7ACY - chains B and C of the 4 polymer chains in the assembly; structure by X-ray diffraction, 2.55 A resolution.

[Chain B]
Molecule: S-layer protein
From: Clostridioides difficile (strain 630)
UniProtKB: Q183M8 (Q183M8_CLOD6); residues 2-374 here correspond to UniProt positions 347-719 (UniProt number = residue number + 345)
Sequence (373 residues; each row starts with the number of its first residue):
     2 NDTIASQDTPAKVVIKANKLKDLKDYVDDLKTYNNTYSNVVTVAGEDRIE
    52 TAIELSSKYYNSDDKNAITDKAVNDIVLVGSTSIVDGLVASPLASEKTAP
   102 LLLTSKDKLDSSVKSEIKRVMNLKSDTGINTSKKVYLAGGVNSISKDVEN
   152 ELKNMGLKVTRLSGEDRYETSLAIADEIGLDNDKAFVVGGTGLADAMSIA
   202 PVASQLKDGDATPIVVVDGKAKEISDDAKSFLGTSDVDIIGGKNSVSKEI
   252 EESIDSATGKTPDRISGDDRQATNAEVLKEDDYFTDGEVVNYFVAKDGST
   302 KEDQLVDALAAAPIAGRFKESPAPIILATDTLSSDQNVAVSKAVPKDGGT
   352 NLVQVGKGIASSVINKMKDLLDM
Reported in the primary citation:
  - mutagenesis - Y27A: decreased co-localization with S-layer protein (chain C)

[Chain C]
Molecule: S-layer protein
From: Clostridioides difficile (strain 630)
UniProtKB: Q183M8 (Q183M8_CLOD6); residues 1-318 here correspond to UniProt positions 25-342 (UniProt number = residue number + 24)
Sequence (318 residues; each row starts with the number of its first residue):
     1 ATTGTQGYTVVKNDWKKAVKQLQDGLKDNSIGKITVSFNDGVVGEVAPKS
    51 ANKKADRDAAAEKLYNLVNTQLDKLGDGDYVDFSVDYNLENKIITNQADA
   101 EAIVTKLNSLNEKTLIDIATKDTFGMVSKTQDSEGKNVAATKALKVKDVA
   151 TFGLKSGGSEDTGYVVEMKAGAVEDKYGKVGDSTAGIAINLPSTGLEYAG
   201 KGTTIDFNKTLKVDVTGGSTPSAVAVSGFVTKDDTDLAKSGTINVRVINA
   251 KEESIDIDASSYTSAENLAKRYVFDPDEISEAYKAIVALQNDGIESNLVQ
   301 LVNGKYQVIFYPEGKRLE
Reported in the primary citation:
  - mutagenesis - F274A: decreased co-localization with S-layer protein (chain B)

[Interface between chain B and chain C]
Contacting residue pairs - 21 pairs, chain B then chain C:
  K119(B) - E318(C)  salt bridge
  S126(B) - V273(C)
  S126(B) - R316(C)
  D127(B) - V273(C)
  T128(B) - V273(C)
  G129(B) - V273(C)
  G129(B) - E313(C)  hydrogen bond (backbone-side chain)
  G129(B) - G314(C)
  G129(B) - K315(C)
  I130(B) - G314(C)
  I130(B) - K315(C)  hydrogen bond (backbone-backbone)
  I130(B) - L317(C)  hydrophobic
  N131(B) - E313(C)
  N131(B) - G314(C)
  T132(B) - G78(C)
  N155(B) - E318(C)
  M156(B) - R316(C)
  M156(B) - L317(C)
  M156(B) - E318(C)
  G157(B) - K315(C)
  K159(B) - D77(C)  salt bridge
Also at the interface, not in a pair above, chain B (14 interface residues in all): L124, K125
From the paper, about this interface:
  - hot spots on chain B (mutagenesis) - Y27A: decreased binding to S-layer protein (chain C)
  - hot spots on chain C (mutagenesis) - F274A: decreased binding to S-layer protein (chain B)

[In short]
14 residues of chain B and 9 residues of chain C are in contact; the contacts include 2 hydrogen bonds and 2
salt bridges. Polar contacts include K119(B)-E318(C), K159(B)-D77(C) and G129(B)-E313(C). From the paper: Y27A
of chain B reduces co-localization with S-layer protein (chain C); F274A of chain C reduces co-localization
with S-layer protein (chain B).
Chain B is S-layer protein and chain C is S-layer protein, both from Clostridioides difficile (strain 630);
the structure, H/L (SLPH/SLPL) complex from C. difficile (CD630 strain), was determined by X-ray diffraction,
deposited together with 7ACV, 7ACW and 7ACZ.
